PDB entry 6PTJ | electron microscopy, 3.80 A resolution | chains A and C of the 14 polymer chains in the assembly

# Chain A
Molecule: DNA replication complex GINS protein PSF1
Organism: Saccharomyces cerevisiae
UniProtKB: Q12488 (PSF1_YEAST); numbering as in UniProt (aligned over 1-208)
Amino-acid sequence (208 residues; numbered 1 to 208; the number before each row is that of its first residue):
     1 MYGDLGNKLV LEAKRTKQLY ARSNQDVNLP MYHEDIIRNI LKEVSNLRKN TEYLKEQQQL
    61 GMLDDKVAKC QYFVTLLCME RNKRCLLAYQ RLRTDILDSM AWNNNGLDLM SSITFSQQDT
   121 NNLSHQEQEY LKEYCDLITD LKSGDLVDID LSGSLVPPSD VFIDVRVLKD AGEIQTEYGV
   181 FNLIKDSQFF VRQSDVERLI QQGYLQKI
UniProt features mapped onto this chain:
  - mutagenesis: Arg84 (R84G: In PSF1-1; temperature-sensitive mutant. Defective in DNA replication. Impaired chromatin binding of CDC45)

# Chain C
Molecule: DNA replication complex GINS protein PSF3
Organism: Saccharomyces cerevisiae (strain ATCC 204508 / S288c)
UniProtKB: Q12146 (PSF3_YEAST); numbering as in UniProt (aligned over 1-194)
Amino-acid sequence (194 residues; row label = number of the first residue in the row):
     1 MGYYDIDDVL ADGTEFPCKF QYDIPGLGYL ENNPGRPITK NTKLSLPLWL ARILAIVGGD
    61 EALVDEEPVP FVELLPPDMF STKVMNAIKT DPVALDLHSI NSHFFSLAIK WIMLFSEKEL
   121 ANVVSELLLQ RAQELNHHAS SLSIDLNADS TGKNSANTNI ATSTFLLKLE EMEKEIYKKS
   181 HESYKDTKRW MFKK
Not modelled in the structure: 1-2, 30-32, 59-67, 142-161, 194

# Chain A / chain C interface
Pairs across the interface (22):
  Val10(A) with Ile6(C), hydrophobic; Val9(C), hydrophobic; Leu10(C), hydrophobic
  Leu11(A) with Leu10(C), hydrophobic
  Lys14(A) with Glu171(C), salt bridge
  Lys17(A) with Ile6(C)
  Val67(A) with Asp23(C); Ile24(C), hydrophobic; Pro25(C)
  Cys70(A) with Phe71(C), hydrophobic
  Gln71(A) with Ile24(C)
  Phe73(A) with Val57(C), hydrophobic
  Leu77(A) with Trp49(C), hydrophobic; Leu50(C), hydrophobic; Ile53(C), hydrophobic
  Arg81(A) with Val9(C), hydrogen bond (side chain-backbone); Asp12(C), salt bridge; Trp49(C)
  Arg84(A) with Tyr3(C), hydrogen bond (side chain-backbone)
  Cys85(A) with Val9(C), hydrophobic
  Arg91(A) with Tyr4(C)
  Leu92(A) with Ile6(C), hydrophobic
Interface residues without a listed pair, chain A (20 interface residues in all): Tyr2, Asn7, Arg22, Cys78, Leu87, Ala88
Interface residues without a listed pair, chain C (22 interface residues in all): Asp5, Asp7, Gly13, Gly26, Gly28, Leu54, Glu182

# Overview
Chain A and chain C form an interface of 20 and 22 residues respectively; the contacts include 2 hydrogen
bonds and 2 salt bridges. Polar pairs include Lys14(A)-Glu171(C), Arg81(A)-Asp12(C) and Arg81(A)-Val9(C).
UniProt lists one mutagenesis site on chain A.
Chain A is DNA replication complex GINS protein PSF1 (Saccharomyces cerevisiae) and chain C is DNA replication
complex GINS protein PSF3 (Saccharomyces cerevisiae (strain ATCC 204508 / S288c)); the structure, Structure of
Ctf4 trimer in complex with one CMG helicase, was determined by electron microscopy together with 6PTN and
6PTO from the same study.
